PDB entry 9BG4 | X-ray diffraction, 1.14 A resolution | chains B and C of the 4 polymer chains in the assembly

# Chain B
Name: GTPase KRas
From: Homo sapiens
Notes: EC 3.6.5.2
UniProtKB: P01116 (RASK_HUMAN), isoform P01116-2; residues 1-169 here = UniProt positions 1-169
Chain sequence (170 residues; numbered 0 to 169; the number before each row is that of its first residue; numbering starts at 0):
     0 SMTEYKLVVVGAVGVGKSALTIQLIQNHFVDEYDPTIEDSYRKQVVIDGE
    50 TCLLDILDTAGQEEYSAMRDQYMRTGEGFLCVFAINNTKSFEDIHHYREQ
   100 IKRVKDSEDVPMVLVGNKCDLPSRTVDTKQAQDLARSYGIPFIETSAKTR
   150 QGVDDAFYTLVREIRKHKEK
Construct notes: expression tag (0); engineered mutation Val-12 (Gly in P01116)
Bound ions: Mg2+: Ser-17, Thr-35 (together with GMP-PNP)
Small-molecule neighbours:
  - A1AOG ((2R)-N-[(1P,8S,10S,14S,21M)-22-ethyl-21-{2-[(1R)-1-methoxyethyl]pyridin-3-yl}-18,18-dimethyl-9,15-dioxo-16-oxa-10,22,28-triazapentacyclo[18.5.2.1~2,6~.1~10,14~.0~23,27~]nonacosa-1(25),2(29),3,5,20,23,26-heptaen-8-yl]-3-methyl-2-(N-methylacetamido)butanamide (non-preferred name)): Val-12, Tyr-32, Pro-34, Thr-35, Ile-36, Glu-37, Ala-59, Gln-61, Tyr-64, Met-67, Tyr-71
  - GMP-PNP (GNP; phosphoaminophosphonic acid-guanylate ester): Ala-11, Val-12, Gly-13, Val-14, Gly-15, Lys-16, Ser-17, Ala-18, Phe-28, Val-29, Asp-30, Glu-31, Tyr-32, Asp-33, Pro-34, Thr-35, Thr-58, Ala-59, Gly-60, Asn-116, Lys-117, Asp-119, Leu-120, Ser-145, Ala-146, Lys-147
UniProt features mapped onto this chain:
  - motif: Tyr-32 to Tyr-40 (Effector region)
  - binding site (GTP): Gly-10, Ala-11, Gly-13 to Ala-18, Val-29 to Thr-35, Ala-59, Gly-60, Asn-116 to Asp-119
  - modified residue: Met-1 (N-acetylmethionine), Thr-2 (N-acetylthreonine), Lys-104 (N6-acetyllysine)
  - glycosylation: Thr-35 (Microbial infection: O-linked (Glc) threonine)
  - natural variant: Lys-5 (K5E: In NS3; K5N: In GASC), Gly-10 (G10GG: In AML), Val-12 (G12V: In GASC; this construct carries the variant), Gly-13 (G13D: In GASC, JMML and OES; G13R: In pylocytic astrocytoma), Val-14 (V14I: In NS3), Leu-19 (L19F: In OES), Gln-22 (Q22E: In CFC2; Q22R: In NS3), Pro-34 (P34L: In NS3; P34Q: In NS3; P34R: In CFC2), Ile-36 (I36M: In NS3), Thr-58 (T58I: In NS3), Ala-59 (A59T: In GASC), Gly-60 (G60R: In CFC2; G60S: In NS3), 8 further natural variant entries in UniProt
  - mutagenesis: Asp-38 (D38A: Decreased interaction with MAPKAP1/SIN1), Tyr-40 (Y40A: Decreased interaction with MAPKAP1/SIN1), Gln-61 (Q61L: Promotes GTP binding)

# Chain C
Name: Peptidyl-prolyl cis-trans isomerase A
From: Homo sapiens
Notes: EC 5.2.1.8
UniProtKB: P62937 (PPIA_HUMAN); residues 1-165 here = UniProt positions 1-165
Chain sequence (166 residues; row label = number of the first residue in the row; numbering starts at 0):
     0 SMVNPTVFFDIAVDGEPLGRVSFELFADKVPKTAENFRALSTGEKGFGYK
    50 GSCFHRIIPGFMCQGGDFTRHNGTGGKSIYGEKFEDENFILKHTGPGILS
   100 MANAGPNTNGSQFFICTAKTEWLDGKHVVFGKVKEGMNIVEAMERFGSRN
   150 GKTSKKITIADCGQLE
Unresolved in the structure: 0
Construct notes: expression tag (0)
Small-molecule neighbours: A1AOG ((2R)-N-[(1P,8S,10S,14S,21M)-22-ethyl-21-{2-[(1R)-1-methoxyethyl]pyridin-3-yl}-18,18-dimethyl-9,15-dioxo-16-oxa-10,22,28-triazapentacyclo[18.5.2.1~2,6~.1~10,14~.0~23,27~]nonacosa-1(25),2(29),3,5,20,23,26-heptaen-8-yl]-3-methyl-2-(N-methylacetamido)butanamide (non-preferred name)): Arg-55, Ile-57, Phe-60, Met-61, Gln-63, Gly-72, Thr-73, Ala-101, Asn-102, Ala-103, Gln-111, Phe-113, Trp-121, Leu-122, His-126, Arg-148
UniProt features mapped onto this chain:
  - modified residue: Met-1 (N-acetylmethionine), Val-2 (N-acetylvaline), Lys-28 (N6-acetyllysine), Lys-44 (N6-acetyllysine), Lys-76 (N6-acetyllysine), Ser-77 (Phosphoserine), Lys-82 (N6-acetyllysine), Thr-93 (Phosphothreonine), Lys-125 (N6-acetyllysine), Lys-131 (N6-acetyllysine), Lys-133 (N6-acetyllysine)
  - glycosylation: Asn-108 (N-linked (GlcNAc...) asparagine)
  - cross-link (Glycyl lysine isopeptide (Lys-Gly)): Lys-28 (interchain with G-Cter in SUMO2), Lys-82 (interchain with G-Cter in SUMO2)
  - mutagenesis: Arg-55 (R55A: Loss of peptidyl-prolyl cis-trans isomerase activity. No loss of its interaction with BSG/CD147 or its ability to induce leukocyte chemotaxis. No effect on its interaction with MAP3K5/ASK1 ...), Phe-60 (F60A: Loss of ability to stimulate MAPK/ERK phosphorylation), Arg-69 (R69A: No effect on peptidyl-prolyl cis-trans isomerase activity. Reduced interaction with BSG/CD147 and ability to induce leukocyte chemotaxis), His-70 (H70A: No effect on peptidyl-prolyl cis-trans isomerase activity. Reduced interaction with BSG/CD147 and ability to induce leukocyte chemotaxis), Thr-107 (T107A: No effect on peptidyl-prolyl cis-trans isomerase activity. Reduced interaction with BSG/CD147 and ability to induce leukocyte chemotaxis), Phe-113 (F113A: Reduced ability to stimulate MAPK/ERK phosphorylation), Trp-121 (W121A: 200-fold decrease of sensitivity to CsA. Reduced ability to stimulate MAPK/ERK phosphorylation; W121E: Loss of peptidyl-prolyl cis-trans isomerase activity ...), Lys-125 (K125Q: Acetylation-mimetic mutant; no effect on its interaction with TARDBP; K125R: Loss of acetylation and interaction with TARDBP), His-126 (H126A: Loss of peptidyl-prolyl cis-trans isomerase activity and interaction with HCV NS5A. Loss of ability to stimulate MAPK/ERK phosphorylation)

# How chain B and chain C interact
Residue-residue contacts (14; chain B residue first):
  Glu-31(B) with Asn-71(C), hydrogen bond
  Tyr-32(B) with Thr-73(C)
  Asp-33(B) with Lys-151(C), salt bridge
  Pro-34(B) with Thr-73(C)
  Ile-36(B) with Arg-55(C); Arg-148(C); Asn-149(C)
  Glu-37(B) with Arg-148(C), salt bridge; Asn-149(C)
  Asp-38(B) with Asn-149(C), hydrogen bond
  Glu-63(B) with Lys-125(C), salt bridge
  Tyr-64(B) with Trp-121(C), hydrogen bond; Leu-122(C)
  Met-67(B) with Arg-148(C)
Also at the interface, not in a pair above, chain C (10 interface residues in all): Ile-57

# In short
Chain B and chain C each contribute 10 residues to their interface; the contacts include 3 hydrogen bonds and
3 salt bridges. Among the polar pairs are Asp-33(B)/Lys-151(C), Glu-37(B)/Arg-148(C) and Glu-63(B)/Lys-125(C).
Compound A1AOG is bound between chain B and chain C.
Here chain B is GTPase KRas and chain C is Peptidyl-prolyl cis-trans isomerase A, both from Homo sapiens.
Entry 9BG4 (Tri-complex of Compound-2, KRAS G12V, and CypA) was determined by X-ray diffraction (same
publication as 9BG0, 9BG1, 9BG2, 9BG3, 9BG5, 9BG6 and 7 further entries).
